Entry 8W4F (electron microscopy, 4.20 A resolution (low resolution: residue-level contacts below are approximate; hydrogen-bond / salt-bridge calls are withheld)); this record covers chains B and D of the 6 polymer chains in the assembly.

# Chain B
Protein: Spike glycoprotein
Source organism: Severe acute respiratory syndrome coronavirus 2
UniProtKB: P0DTC2 (SPIKE_SARS2); residue numbers follow UniProt; this construct covers 27-1146
Sequence (1120 residues; numbered 27 to 1146; the number before each row is that of its first residue):
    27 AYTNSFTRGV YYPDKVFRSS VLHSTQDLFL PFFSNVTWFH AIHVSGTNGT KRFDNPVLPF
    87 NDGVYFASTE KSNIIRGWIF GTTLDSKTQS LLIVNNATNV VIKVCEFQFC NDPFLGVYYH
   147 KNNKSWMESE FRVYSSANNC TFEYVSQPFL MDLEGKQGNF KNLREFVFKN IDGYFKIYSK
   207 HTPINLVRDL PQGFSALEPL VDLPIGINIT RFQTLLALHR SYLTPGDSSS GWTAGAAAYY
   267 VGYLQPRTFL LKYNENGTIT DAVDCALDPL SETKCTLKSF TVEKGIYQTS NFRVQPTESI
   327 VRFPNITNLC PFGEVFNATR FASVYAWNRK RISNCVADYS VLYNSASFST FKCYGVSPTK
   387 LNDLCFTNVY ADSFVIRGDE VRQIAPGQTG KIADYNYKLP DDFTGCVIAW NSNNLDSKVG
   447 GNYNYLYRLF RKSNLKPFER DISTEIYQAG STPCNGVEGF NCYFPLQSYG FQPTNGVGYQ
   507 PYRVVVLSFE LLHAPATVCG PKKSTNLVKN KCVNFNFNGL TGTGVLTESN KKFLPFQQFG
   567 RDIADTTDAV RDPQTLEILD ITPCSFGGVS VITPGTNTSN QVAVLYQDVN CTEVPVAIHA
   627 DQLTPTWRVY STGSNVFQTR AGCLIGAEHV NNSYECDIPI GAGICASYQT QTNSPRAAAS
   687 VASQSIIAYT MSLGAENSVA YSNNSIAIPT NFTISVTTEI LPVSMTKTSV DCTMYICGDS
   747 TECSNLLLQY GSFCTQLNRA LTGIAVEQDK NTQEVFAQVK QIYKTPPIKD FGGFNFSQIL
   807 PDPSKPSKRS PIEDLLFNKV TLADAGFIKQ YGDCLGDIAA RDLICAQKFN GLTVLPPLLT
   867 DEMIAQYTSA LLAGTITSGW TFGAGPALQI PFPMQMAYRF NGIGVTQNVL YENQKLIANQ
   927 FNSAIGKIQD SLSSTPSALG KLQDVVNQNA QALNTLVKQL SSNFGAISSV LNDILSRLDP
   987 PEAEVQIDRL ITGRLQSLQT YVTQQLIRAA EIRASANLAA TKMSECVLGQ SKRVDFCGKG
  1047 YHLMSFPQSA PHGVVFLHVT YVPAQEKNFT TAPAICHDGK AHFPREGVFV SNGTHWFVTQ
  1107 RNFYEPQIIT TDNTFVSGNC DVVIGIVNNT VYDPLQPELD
Sequence notes: engineered mutation Ala683 (Arg in P0DTC2), Ala685 (Arg in P0DTC2), Pro817 (Phe in P0DTC2), Pro892 (Ala in P0DTC2), Pro899 (Ala in P0DTC2), Pro942 (Ala in P0DTC2), Pro986 (Lys in P0DTC2), Pro987 (Val in P0DTC2)
Curated features (UniProtKB/Swiss-Prot):
  - region: Asn280 to Cys301 (Putative superantigen), Arg403 to Asp405 (Integrin-binding motif), Asn448 to Phe456 (Immunodominant HLA epitope recognized by the CD8+), Pro681, Arg682, Ala684 (Putative superantigen), Ser816 to Tyr837 (Fusion peptide 1), Lys835 to Phe855 (Fusion peptide 2)
  - site: Arg815, Ser816 (Cleavage)
  - glycosylation: Asn61 (N-linked (GlcNAc...) (hybrid) asparagine), Asn74 (N-linked (GlcNAc...) (complex) asparagine), Asn122 (N-linked (GlcNAc...) (hybrid) asparagine), Asn149 (N-linked (GlcNAc...) (complex) asparagine), Asn165 (N-linked (GlcNAc...) (complex) asparagine), Asn234 (N-linked (GlcNAc...) (high mannose) asparagine), Asn282 (N-linked (GlcNAc...) (complex) asparagine), Thr323 (O-linked (GalNAc) threonine), Ser325 (O-linked (HexNAc...) serine), Asn331 (N-linked (GlcNAc...) (complex) asparagine), Asn343 (N-linked (GlcNAc...) (complex) asparagine), Asn603 (N-linked (GlcNAc...) (hybrid) asparagine), Asn616 (N-linked (GlcNAc...) (complex) asparagine), Asn657 (N-linked (GlcNAc...) (complex) asparagine), Thr676 (O-linked (GlcNAc...) threonine), Thr678 (O-linked (GlcNAc...) threonine), Asn709 (N-linked (GlcNAc...) (high mannose) asparagine), Asn717 (N-linked (GlcNAc...) (hybrid) asparagine), Asn801 (N-linked (GlcNAc...) (hybrid) asparagine), Asn1074 (N-linked (GlcNAc...) (hybrid) asparagine) and 2 more in UniProt
Disulfides: Cys131-Cys166, Cys291-Cys301, Cys336-Cys361, Cys379-Cys432, Cys391-Cys525, Cys480-Cys488, Cys538-Cys590, Cys617-Cys649, Cys662-Cys671, Cys738-Cys760, Cys743-Cys749, Cys1032-Cys1043, Cys1082-Cys1126

# Chain D
Protein: Tribody
Source organism: synthetic construct
Sequence (197 residues; numbered 1 to 197; the number before each row is that of its first residue):
     1 QVQLVESGGG LVQAGGSLRL SCAASGIIFG RNAMGWYRQA PGKERELVAG ITRRGSITYY
    61 ADSVKGRFTI SRDNAKNTVY LQMNSLKPED TAVYYCAADP ASPAPGDYWG QGTQVTVSSG
   121 AGGSGGSSGS DGASGSRVTA FSNMDDMLQK AHLVIEGTFI YLRDSTEFFI RVRDGWKKLQ
   181 LGELIPIPAD SPPPPAL

# How chain B and chain D interact
Pairs across the interface - 56 pairs, chain B then chain D:
  Arg403(B) with Gln1(D); Gly26(D); Ile27(D)
  Asp405(B) with Gln1(D)
  Glu406(B) with Ile27(D)
  Lys417(B) with Arg31(D); Pro100(D); Ser102(D)
  Lys444(B) with Lys76(D); Ala196(D); Leu197(D)
  Gly447(B) with Gly30(D); Asn77(D)
  Asn448(B) with Gly30(D); Arg31(D); Asn32(D)
  Tyr449(B) with Asn32(D); Asn74(D); Ala75(D); Lys76(D); Asn77(D)
  Asn450(B) with Arg53(D); Asn74(D)
  Leu452(B) with Ala33(D); Arg53(D)
  Ile468(B) with Thr52(D); Arg53(D)
  Ser469(B) with Tyr59(D)
  Thr470(B) with Ile57(D); Tyr59(D)
  Tyr489(B) with Tyr37(D); Pro100(D)
  Phe490(B) with Leu47(D); Tyr59(D); Tyr60(D); Ala61(D); Asp99(D)
  Pro491(B) with Pro100(D)
  Leu492(B) with Arg31(D); Tyr59(D); Asp99(D); Pro100(D)
  Gln493(B) with Arg31(D)
  Ser494(B) with Gly30(D); Arg31(D); Asn32(D)
  Tyr495(B) with Ile27(D); Arg31(D)
  Gly496(B) with Gly26(D)
  Phe497(B) with Gly26(D)
  Gln498(B) with Ala24(D); Ser25(D); Gly26(D)
  Asn501(B) with Ser136(D); Arg137(D)
  Tyr505(B) with Gln3(D)
Interface residues without a listed pair, chain B (30 interface residues in all): Ile418, Gly446, Tyr451, Leu455, Glu484
Interface residues without a listed pair, chain D (35 interface residues in all): Phe29, Glu44, Glu46, Val48, Ala101, Trp109

# Overview
30 residues of chain B and 35 residues of chain D are in contact.
Here chain B is Spike glycoprotein (Severe acute respiratory syndrome coronavirus 2) and chain D is Tribody
(synthetic construct). Entry 8W4F (SARS-CoV-2 spike protein in complex with a trivalent nanobody) was
determined by electron microscopy.
